PDB entry 3K9N | X-ray diffraction, 2.00 A resolution | chain A

Chain A:
Protein: GTPase HRas
From: Homo sapiens
UniProtKB: P01112 (RASH_HUMAN); residues 1-166 here = UniProt positions 1-166
Sequence (166 residues; each row starts with the number of its first residue):
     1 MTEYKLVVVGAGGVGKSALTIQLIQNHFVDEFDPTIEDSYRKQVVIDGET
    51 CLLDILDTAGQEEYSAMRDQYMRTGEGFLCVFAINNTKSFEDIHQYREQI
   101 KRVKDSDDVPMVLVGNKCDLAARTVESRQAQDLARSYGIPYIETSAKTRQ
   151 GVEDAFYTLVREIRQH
Not modelled in the structure: 62-63
Construct notes: engineered mutation F32 (Tyr in P01112)
Metal / ion sites: Mg2+: S17 (together with GMP-PNP); Ca2+: R102, D105
Ligand contacts: GMP-PNP (GNP; phosphoaminophosphonic acid-guanylate ester): A11, G12, G13, V14, G15, K16, S17, A18, F28, V29, D30, E31, F32, E37, G60, N116, K117, D119, L120, S145, A146, K147
UniProt features mapped onto this chain:
  - region: H166 (Hypervariable region)
  - binding site (GTP): G13 to A18, V29 to E31, D33 to T35, A59, G60, N116 to D119, S145 to K147
  - modified residue: M1 (N-acetylmethionine), T2 (N-acetylthreonine), C118 (S-nitrosocysteine)
  - glycosylation: T35 (Microbial infection: O-linked (Glc) threonine)
  - natural variant: G12 (G12A: In CSTLO; G12C: In CSTLO; G12D: In CSTLO; G12E: In CSTLO; G12S: In CSTLO and CMEMS; G12V: In CSTLO, bladder carcinoma and CMEMS), G13 (G13C: In CSTLO; G13D: In CSTLO; G13R: In SFM), Q22 (Q22K: In CMEMS), E37 (E37EE: In CSTLO), T58 (T58I: In CSTLO), Q61 (Q61K: In NMTC2; Q61L: In melanoma), E63 (E63K: In CMEMS), S89 (S89C: Found in a patient with severe fetal hydrops and pleural effusion; uncertain significance), K117 (K117R: In CSTLO), A146 (A146T: In CSTLO; A146V: In CSTLO)
  - mutagenesis: S17 (S17N: Dominant negative. Prevents PLCE1 EGF-induced recruitment to plasma membrane. No effect on subcellular location of isoform 2), N26 (N26G: Loss of interaction with PLCE1; when associated with V-12), V29 (V29A: No effect on interaction with PLCE1; when associated with V-12), P34 (P34G: No effect on interaction with PLCE1; when associated with V-12), T35 (T35S: Loss of interaction with PLCE1; when associated with V-12), E37 (E37G: No effect on interaction with PLCE1; when associated with V-12), D38 (D38N: No effect on interaction with PLCE1; when associated with V-12), S39 (S39C: No effect on interaction with PLCE1; when associated with V-12), A59 (A59T: Loss of GTPase activity and creation of an autophosphorylation site), Q61 (Q61I: Moderately increased transformation of cultured cell lines; Q61R: Promotes interaction with SHOC2 and PP1C; Q61V: Strongly increased transformation of cultured cell lines), A83 (A83T: GTP-binding activity reduced by factor of 30), C118 (C118S: Abolishes S-nitrosylation. No stimulation of guanine nucleotide exchange), 3 further mutagenesis entries in UniProt
Reported in the primary citation:
  - conformationally variable residues (loop rearrangement): F32
  - catalytic residues: Q61 (proposed by the authors, not directly observed)

Summary:
Bound to chain A: GMP-PNP. R102 and D105 form the Ca2+ site. UniProt lists 21 GTP-binding residues and 16
mutagenesis sites. The paper reports the catalytic residue Q61; conformational variability at F32.
Chain A is GTPase HRas (Homo sapiens); the structure, Allosteric modulation of H-Ras GTPase, was determined by
X-ray diffraction (same publication as 3K8Y, 3LBH, 3LBI and 3LBN).
